PDB entry 6UH1 | electron microscopy, 3.04 A resolution | chains A and D of the 4 polymer chains in the assembly

== Chain A ==
Protein: VP1
From: Enterovirus A71
Reference sequence: D4QGA8 (D4QGA8_9ENTO); residues 1-297 here correspond to UniProt positions 566-862 (UniProt number = residue number + 565)
Amino-acid sequence (297 residues; each row starts with the number of its first residue):
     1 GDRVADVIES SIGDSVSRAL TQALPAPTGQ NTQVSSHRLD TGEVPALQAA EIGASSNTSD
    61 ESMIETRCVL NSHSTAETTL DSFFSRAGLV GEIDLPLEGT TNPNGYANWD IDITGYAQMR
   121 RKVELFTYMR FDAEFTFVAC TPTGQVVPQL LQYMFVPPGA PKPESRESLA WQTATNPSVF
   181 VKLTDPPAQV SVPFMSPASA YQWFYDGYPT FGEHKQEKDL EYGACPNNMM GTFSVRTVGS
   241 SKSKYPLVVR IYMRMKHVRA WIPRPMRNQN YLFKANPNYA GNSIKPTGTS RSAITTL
Small-molecule neighbours: sphingosine (SPH): I111, D112, I113, T114, F131, F135, F137, Y153, F155, V179, V190, V192, M195, Y201, Q202, W203, N228, M230, F233

== Chain D ==
Protein: VP4
From: Enterovirus A71
Notes: EC 3.4.22.29, 3.6.1.15, 3.4.22.28, 2.7.7.48
Reference sequence: E9RGA0 (E9RGA0_9ENTO); residues 1-69 here = UniProt positions 1-69
Amino-acid sequence (69 residues; each row starts with the number of its first residue):
     1 MGSQVSTQRS GSHENSNSAT EGSTINYTTI NYYKDSYAAT AGKQSLKQDP DKFANPVKDI
    61 FTEMAAPLK
Disordered / not traced: 1-11

== Chain A / chain D interface ==
Residue-residue contacts (56):
  L20(A) - V57(D)
  T21(A) - D49(D)  hydrogen bond
  T21(A) - D51(D)
  T21(A) - K52(D)
  Q22(A) - D49(D)
  A23(A) - K47(D)
  A23(A) - Q48(D)
  A23(A) - D49(D)
  L24(A) - K47(D)
  L24(A) - Q48(D)  hydrogen bond (backbone-backbone)
  P25(A) - L46(D)
  P25(A) - K47(D)
  A26(A) - L46(D)  hydrogen bond (backbone-backbone)
  A26(A) - Q48(D)
  P27(A) - L46(D)  hydrophobic
  R38(A) - M64(D)  hydrogen bond
  G42(A) - M64(D)
  E43(A) - M64(D)
  V44(A) - M64(D)  hydrogen bond (backbone-backbone)
  V44(A) - A65(D)
  P45(A) - E63(D)
  P45(A) - M64(D)  hydrophobic
  L47(A) - P67(D)
  Q48(A) - P67(D)
  A49(A) - P67(D)
  I52(A) - V57(D)  hydrophobic
  I52(A) - P67(D)  hydrophobic
  A54(A) - A54(D)
  A54(A) - N55(D)
  S55(A) - A54(D)  hydrogen bond (backbone-backbone)
  N57(A) - F61(D)
  N57(A) - E63(D)
  T58(A) - E63(D)
  S59(A) - E63(D)  hydrogen bond (backbone-side chain)
  S62(A) - E63(D)  hydrogen bond
  S62(A) - M64(D)
  T75(A) - L46(D)
  T75(A) - Q48(D)
  T79(A) - Q44(D)
  D81(A) - Y27(D)
  D81(A) - A41(D)
  D81(A) - Q44(D)
  R130(A) - A19(D)  hydrogen bond (side chain-backbone)
  D132(A) - A19(D)  hydrogen bond (side chain-backbone)
  D132(A) - Y37(D)
  S191(A) - Y37(D)  hydrogen bond (side chain-backbone)
  S191(A) - A38(D)
  K256(A) - Y37(D)
  K256(A) - A38(D)  hydrogen bond (side chain-backbone)
  K256(A) - A39(D)  hydrogen bond (side chain-backbone)
  H257(A) - T20(D)
  H257(A) - Y27(D)
  H257(A) - A39(D)
  H257(A) - T40(D)  hydrogen bond (side chain-backbone)
  R259(A) - A19(D)
  P263(A) - F53(D)
Other interface residues (no listed pair), chain A (43 interface residues in all): S74, A76, L80, S85, F131, V192, P193, F194, R254, V258
Other interface residues (no listed pair), chain D (32 interface residues in all): S18, S23, T29, S36, P56, K58, T62, L68

== In short ==
43 residues of chain A and 32 residues of chain D are in contact; the contacts include 14 hydrogen bonds.
Polar pairs include T21(A)-D49(D), R38(A)-M64(D) and S59(A)-E63(D). Chain A binds sphingosine.
Chain A is VP1 and chain D is VP4, both from Enterovirus A71; the structure, Structure of the EVA71 strain
11316 capsid, was determined by electron microscopy, deposited together with 6UH6 and 6UH7.
